Entry 8ZYV (electron microscopy, 3.12 A resolution); this record covers chains E and F of the 7 polymer chains in the assembly.

== Chain E (and F) ==
Name: Chemotaxis protein PomA
Organism: Vibrio alginolyticus
Notes: chain F of this document is another copy of the same molecule, construct and numbering; everything in this record applies to it too
Reference sequence: O06873 (POMA_VIBAL); numbering as in UniProt (aligned over 1-253)
Chain sequence (253 residues; row label = number of the first residue in the row):
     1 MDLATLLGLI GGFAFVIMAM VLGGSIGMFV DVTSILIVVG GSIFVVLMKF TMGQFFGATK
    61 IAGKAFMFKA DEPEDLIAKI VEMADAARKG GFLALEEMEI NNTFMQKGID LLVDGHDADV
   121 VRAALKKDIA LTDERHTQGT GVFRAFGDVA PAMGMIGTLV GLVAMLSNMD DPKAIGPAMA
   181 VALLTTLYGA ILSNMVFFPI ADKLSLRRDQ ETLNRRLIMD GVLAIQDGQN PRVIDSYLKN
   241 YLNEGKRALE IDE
Disordered / not traced: 1-25, 88-99, 251-253 (chain F: 1-2, 24-30, 88-99, 252-253)
From the paper describing this entry:
  - binding site for Na+: T158, M165, M179, T186
  - specificity-determining residues: M165, M179 (by similarity / conservation)

== How chain E and chain F interact ==
Pairs across the interface - 28 pairs, chain E then chain F:
  F66(E) with M48(F), hydrophobic
  M179(E) with L166(F), hydrophobic
  L183(E) with L159(F), hydrophobic; L162(F), hydrophobic; V163(F), hydrophobic; L166(F), hydrophobic
  T186(E) with L159(F)
  I191(E) with I156(F), hydrophobic
  N194(E) with V45(F); A152(F); M153(F)
  M195(E) with M153(F), hydrophobic; I156(F), hydrophobic
  P199(E) with M48(F), hydrophobic
  D202(E) with K49(F)
  K203(E) with M48(F)
  L206(E) with M48(F); K49(F)
  N240(E) with K127(F)
  G245(E) with E134(F); Q138(F)
  K246(E) with K49(F); F50(F); Q54(F), hydrogen bond (backbone-side chain); Q138(F)
  A248(E) with R135(F)
  L249(E) with Q54(F)
  E250(E) with L131(F)
Interface residues without a listed pair, chain E (22 interface residues in all): L184, L187, A190, N243, R247
Interface residues without a listed pair, chain F (20 interface residues in all): F44, G53, V160

== Summary ==
22 residues of chain E and 20 residues of chain F are in contact, with 1 hydrogen bond. Its one
hydrogen-bonded contact is K246(E)-Q54(F). The paper reports a binding site for Na+ at T158(E), M165(E) and
M179(E) among others; specificity determinants M165(E) and M179(E).
Both chains are Chemotaxis protein PomA (Vibrio alginolyticus). Entry 8ZYV (Bacterial flagellar sodium-driven
stator PomA5PomB2 with 100 mM NaCl) was determined by electron microscopy, deposited together with 8ZYW, 8ZYZ,
8ZZ0 and 9IJM.
